PDB entry 7F02 | electron microscopy, 3.24 A resolution | chains C and D of the 6 polymer chains in the assembly

[Chain C]
Name: Heme exporter protein C
Organism: Escherichia coli BL21(DE3)
Reference sequence: P0ABM1 (CCMC_ECOLI); residue numbers follow UniProt; this construct covers 1-245
Amino-acid sequence (245 residues; each row starts with the number of its first residue):
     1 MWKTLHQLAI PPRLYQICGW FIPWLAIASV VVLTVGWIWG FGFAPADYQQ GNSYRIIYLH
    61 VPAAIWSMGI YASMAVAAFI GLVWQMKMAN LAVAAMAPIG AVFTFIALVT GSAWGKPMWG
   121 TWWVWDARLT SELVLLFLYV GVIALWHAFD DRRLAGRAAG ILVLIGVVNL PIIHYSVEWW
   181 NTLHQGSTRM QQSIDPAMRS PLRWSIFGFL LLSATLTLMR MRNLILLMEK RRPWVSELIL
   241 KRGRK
Unresolved in the structure: 1-6, 238-245
Ligand contacts: 1,2-Distearoyl-sn-glycerophosphoethanolamine (3PE): Pro98, Ala101, Phe105, Ile143, Trp146, His147, Arg152, Arg220

[Chain D]
Name: Heme exporter protein D
Organism: Escherichia coli BL21(DE3)
Reference sequence: P0ABM5 (CCMD_ECOLI); residue numbers follow UniProt; this construct covers 1-69
Amino-acid sequence (69 residues; each row starts with the number of its first residue):
     1 MTPAFASWNE FFAMGGYAFF VWLAVVMTVI PLVVLVVHSV MQHRAILRGV AQQRAREARL
    61 RAAQQQEAA
Unresolved in the structure: 56-69
Ligand contacts: 1,2-Distearoyl-sn-glycerophosphoethanolamine (3PE): Ile30, Pro31, Val34, Leu35, His38, Gln42

[Chain C / chain D interface]
Contacting residue pairs - 41 pairs, chain C then chain D:
  Tyr15(C) with His43(D), hydrogen bond
  Phe41(C) with Phe12(D); Val21(D), hydrophobic
  Gly42(C) with Pro3(D); Ala4(D), hydrogen bond (backbone-backbone); Phe5(D)
  Phe43(C) with Pro3(D), hydrophobic; Ala4(D)
  Gln50(C) with Tyr17(D)
  Asn52(C) with Phe5(D); Gly15(D); Tyr17(D)
  Ser53(C) with Tyr17(D)
  Arg55(C) with Phe5(D)
  Ile56(C) with Ala24(D), hydrophobic
  Leu59(C) with Val25(D), hydrophobic; Thr28(D)
  Val102(C) with Pro31(D), hydrophobic; Leu35(D), hydrophobic
  Phe103(C) with Leu32(D), hydrophobic
  Phe105(C) with Pro31(D), hydrophobic
  Ile106(C) with Met27(D); Thr28(D)
  Val109(C) with Met27(D), hydrophobic
  Thr110(C) with Thr28(D)
  Ala113(C) with Phe20(D)
  Lys116(C) with Phe20(D)
  Pro117(C) with Phe20(D), hydrophobic
  Trp122(C) with Phe19(D), hydrophobic; Leu23(D), hydrophobic
  Leu212(C) with Leu32(D), hydrophobic
  Leu216(C) with Leu35(D), hydrophobic
  Met219(C) with Ser39(D); Val40(D), hydrophobic
  Arg220(C) with Ser39(D)
  Arg222(C) with His43(D)
  Asn223(C) with Ser39(D), hydrogen bond (side chain-backbone); Gln42(D); His43(D)
  Leu226(C) with Ile46(D), hydrophobic
  Leu227(C) with Ile46(D), hydrophobic
Interface residues without a listed pair, chain C (33 interface residues in all): Ala44, Pro45, Ile99, Val235, Ser236
Interface residues without a listed pair, chain D (27 interface residues in all): Thr2, Val36, Leu47, Val50, Arg54

[Overview]
The interface between chain C and chain D involves 33 residues on one side and 27 on the other; the contacts
include 3 hydrogen bonds. Among the polar pairs are Tyr15(C)-His43(D), Asn223(C)-Ser39(D) and
Gly42(C)-Ala4(D). 1,2-Distearoyl-sn-glycerophosphoethanolamine is bound between chain C and chain D.
Here chain C is Heme exporter protein C and chain D is Heme exporter protein D, both from Escherichia coli
BL21(DE3). Entry 7F02 (Cytochrome c-type biogenesis protein CcmABCD from E. coli) was determined by electron
microscopy together with 7F03, 7F04, 7VFJ and 7VFP from the same study.
